PDB entry 4P1N | X-ray diffraction, 2.20 A resolution | chains B and D of the 4 polymer chains in the assembly

[Chain B]
Molecule: Atg1 tMIT
Source organism: Kluyveromyces marxianus
Sequence (275 residues; each row starts with the number of its first residue):
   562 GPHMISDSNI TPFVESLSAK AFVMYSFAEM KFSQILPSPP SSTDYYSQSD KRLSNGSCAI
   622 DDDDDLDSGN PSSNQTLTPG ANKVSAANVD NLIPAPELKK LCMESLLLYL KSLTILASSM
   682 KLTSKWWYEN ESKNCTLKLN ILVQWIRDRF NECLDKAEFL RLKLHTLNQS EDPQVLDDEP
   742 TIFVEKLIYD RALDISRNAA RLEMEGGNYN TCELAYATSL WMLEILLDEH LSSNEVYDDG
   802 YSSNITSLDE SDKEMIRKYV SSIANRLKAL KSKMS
Disordered / not traced: 562-567, 598-653, 692-695, 734-735

[Chain D]
Molecule: Atg13 MIM
Source organism: Kluyveromyces marxianus
Sequence (61 residues; each row starts with the number of its first residue):
   440 ETPPEDLLEF VKLLEDKKEL NMKPSTILPQ QDISSSLIKF QSMKPNNDTL SDNLSMSMSI
   500 D
Disordered / not traced: 440-443, 497-500

[Chain B / chain D interface]
Contacting residue pairs - 87 pairs, chain B then chain D:
  M664(B) - Q470(D)
  L667(B) - I472(D)  hydrophobic
  L671(B) - L476(D)  hydrophobic
  L671(B) - F479(D)
  L674(B) - F479(D)  hydrophobic
  T675(B) - F479(D)
  A678(B) - M482(D)  hydrophobic
  M681(B) - N486(D)
  M681(B) - L489(D)
  K682(B) - M482(D)
  S685(B) - L489(D)
  W688(B) - N492(D)
  W688(B) - L493(D)  hydrophobic
  W688(B) - S496(D)
  C696(B) - L493(D)  hydrophobic
  N701(B) - L493(D)  hydrogen bond (side chain-backbone)
  N701(B) - S494(D)  hydrogen bond
  V704(B) - L493(D)  hydrophobic
  Q705(B) - S490(D)
  Q705(B) - S494(D)
  R708(B) - S490(D)  hydrogen bond
  F711(B) - F479(D)
  F711(B) - N486(D)
  N712(B) - K483(D)  hydrogen bond
  L715(B) - L476(D)  hydrophobic
  L715(B) - Q480(D)
  L715(B) - K483(D)
  A718(B) - L476(D)  hydrophobic
  E719(B) - L476(D)
  E719(B) - Q480(D)  hydrogen bond
  R722(B) - L476(D)
  E746(B) - L459(D)
  E746(B) - M461(D)
  K747(B) - E458(D)  salt bridge
  K747(B) - L459(D)
  Y750(B) - K456(D)
  Y750(B) - K457(D)  hydrogen bond (side chain-backbone)
  Y750(B) - L459(D)  hydrophobic
  D751(B) - K456(D)  salt bridge
  D751(B) - E458(D)
  L754(B) - K456(D)
  S757(B) - F449(D)
  S757(B) - L453(D)
  R758(B) - L453(D)
  R758(B) - E454(D)
  A761(B) - F449(D)  hydrophobic
  A761(B) - V450(D)  hydrophobic
  E764(B) - L446(D)
  M765(B) - L446(D)  hydrophobic
  M765(B) - L447(D)  hydrophobic
  Y777(B) - F449(D)  hydrophobic
  E796(B) - S475(D)  hydrogen bond (backbone-side chain)
  V797(B) - Q469(D)
  V797(B) - Q470(D)
  V797(B) - D471(D)  hydrogen bond (backbone-backbone)
  V797(B) - I472(D)  hydrophobic
  Y798(B) - P468(D)
  Y798(B) - Q469(D)
  Y798(B) - Q470(D)
  D799(B) - P468(D)
  D799(B) - S474(D)  hydrogen bond
  S803(B) - K478(D)  hydrogen bond (backbone-side chain)
  N805(B) - K478(D)  hydrogen bond
  I806(B) - L467(D)  hydrophobic
  T807(B) - K462(D)  hydrogen bond (backbone-side chain)
  T807(B) - L467(D)
  S808(B) - M461(D)
  S808(B) - K462(D)  hydrogen bond (backbone-backbone)
  S808(B) - L467(D)
  L809(B) - M461(D)  hydrophobic
  L809(B) - K462(D)
  D810(B) - N460(D)  hydrogen bond
  D810(B) - M461(D)
  D813(B) - L459(D)
  D813(B) - N460(D)  hydrogen bond (side chain-backbone)
  D813(B) - M461(D)  hydrogen bond (side chain-backbone)
  M816(B) - K457(D)
  I817(B) - L459(D)  hydrophobic
  Y820(B) - L452(D)  hydrogen bond (side chain-backbone)
  Y820(B) - L453(D)  hydrophobic
  Y820(B) - K456(D)
  S823(B) - F449(D)
  S823(B) - L452(D)
  I824(B) - F449(D)  hydrophobic
  R827(B) - D445(D)
  R827(B) - L446(D)
  R827(B) - F449(D)
Other interface residues (no listed pair), chain B (56 interface residues in all): T684, Y689, L700, D716, F744, R762
Other interface residues (no listed pair), chain D (38 interface residues in all): D487, T488

[Summary]
56 residues of chain B and 38 residues of chain D are in contact; the contacts include 17 hydrogen bonds and 2
salt bridges. Polar pairs include K747(B)-E458(D), D751(B)-K456(D) and N701(B)-L493(D).
Chain B is Atg1 tMIT and chain D is Atg13 MIM, both from Kluyveromyces marxianus; the structure, Crystal
structure of Atg1-Atg13 complex, was determined by X-ray diffraction together with 4P1W from the same study.
